Entry 8SQZ (electron microscopy, 5.85 A resolution (low resolution: residue-level contacts below are approximate; hydrogen-bond / salt-bridge calls are withheld)); this record covers chains C and E of the 6 polymer chains in the assembly.

== Chain C ==
Molecule: Serine/threonine-protein kinase ULK1
Source organism: Homo sapiens
Notes: EC 2.7.11.1
UniProt: O75385 (ULK1_HUMAN); residue numbers follow UniProt; this construct covers 836-1050
Amino-acid sequence (215 residues; row label = number of the first residue in the row):
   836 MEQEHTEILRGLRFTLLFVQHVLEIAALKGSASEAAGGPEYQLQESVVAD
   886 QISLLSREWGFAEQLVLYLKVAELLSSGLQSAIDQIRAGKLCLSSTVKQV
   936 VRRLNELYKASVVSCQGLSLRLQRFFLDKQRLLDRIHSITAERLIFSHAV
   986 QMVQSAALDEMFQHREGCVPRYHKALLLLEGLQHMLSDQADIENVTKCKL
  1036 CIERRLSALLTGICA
Disordered / not traced: 836-839, 1045-1050

== Chain E ==
Molecule: Autophagy-related protein 13
Source organism: Homo sapiens
UniProt: O75143 (ATG13_HUMAN); residues 363-517 here = UniProt positions 363-517
Amino-acid sequence (155 residues; numbered 363 to 517; the number before each row is that of its first residue):
   363 HDVLETIFVRKVGAFVNKPINQVTLTSLDIPFAMFAPKNLELEDTDPMVN
   413 PPDSPETESPLQGSLHSDGSSGGSSGNTHDDFVMIDFKPAFSKDDILPMD
   463 LGTFYREFQNPPQLSSLSIDIGAQSMAEDLDSLPEKLAVHEKNVREFDAF
   513 VETLQ
Disordered / not traced: 363-461, 477-486, 517
UniProt features mapped onto this chain:
  - motif: Phe-444 to Ile-447 (LIR)
  - mutagenesis: Phe-444 (F444A: Decreases interaction with MAP1LC3A), Ile-447 (I447A: Decreases interaction with MAP1LC3A)
From the paper describing this entry:
  - mutagenesis - F394D/F397D/E403K: abolished binding to RB1-inducible coiled-coil protein 1

== Interface between chain C and chain E ==
Pairs across the interface (23; chain C residue first):
  Ser-911(C) / Lys-498(E)
  Ser-911(C) / His-502(E)
  Leu-914(C) / Asn-505(E)
  Gln-915(C) / Asn-505(E)
  Ser-930(C) / Leu-516(E)
  Lys-933(C) / Leu-516(E)
  Lys-944(C) / Val-506(E)
  Gln-965(C) / Ala-489(E)
  Leu-968(C) / Ser-487(E)
  Leu-968(C) / Met-488(E)
  Leu-968(C) / Ala-489(E)
  Asp-969(C) / Ser-487(E)
  Asp-969(C) / Met-488(E)
  Asp-969(C) / Ala-489(E)
  Arg-970(C) / Ser-487(E)
  Ile-971(C) / Ser-487(E)
  Ile-971(C) / Met-488(E)
  His-972(C) / Ser-487(E)
  His-972(C) / Met-488(E)
  Ser-973(C) / Met-488(E)
  Ser-973(C) / Asp-491(E)
  Gln-989(C) / Gln-471(E)
  Ala-992(C) / Leu-463(E)
Interface residues without a listed pair, chain C (22 interface residues in all): Ala-917, Ser-929, Gln-934, Val-947, Ser-982, Cys-1036, Arg-1040
Interface residues without a listed pair, chain E (16 interface residues in all): Phe-466, Glu-469, Gln-475, Glu-508, Thr-515

== Summary ==
22 residues of chain C face 16 of chain E across their interface. UniProt lists 2 mutagenesis sites on chain
E. From the paper: F394D/F397D/E403K of chain E abolish binding to RB1-inducible coiled-coil protein 1.
Here chain C is Serine/threonine-protein kinase ULK1 and chain E is Autophagy-related protein 13, both from
Homo sapiens. Entry 8SQZ (Structure of human ULK1 complex core (2:2:2 stoichiometry) in the PI3KC3-C1 mixture)
was determined by electron microscopy (same publication as 8SOI, 8SOR and 8SRM).
